PDB entry 8K35 | electron microscopy, 3.44 A resolution | chains U and V of the 24 polymer chains in the assembly

# Chain U (and V)
Name: Tail tube protein
From: Escherichia phage Lambda
Notes: chain V of this document is another copy of the same molecule, construct and numbering; everything in this record applies to it too
UniProt: P03733 (TUBE_LAMBD); residue numbers follow UniProt; this construct covers 1-246
Amino-acid sequence (246 residues; each row starts with the number of its first residue):
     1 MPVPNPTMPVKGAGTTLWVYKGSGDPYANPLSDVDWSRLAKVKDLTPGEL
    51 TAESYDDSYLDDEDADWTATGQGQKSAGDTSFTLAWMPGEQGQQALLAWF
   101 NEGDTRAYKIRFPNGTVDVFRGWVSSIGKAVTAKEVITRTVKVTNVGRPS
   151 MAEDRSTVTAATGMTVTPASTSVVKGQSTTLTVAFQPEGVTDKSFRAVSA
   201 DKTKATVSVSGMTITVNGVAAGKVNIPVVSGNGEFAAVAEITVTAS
Unresolved in the structure: 1-3, 157-246

# Chain U / chain V interface
Contacting residue pairs (68):
  P6(U) - M87(V)
  P6(U) - P88(V)
  P6(U) - G89(V)  hydrogen bond (backbone-backbone)
  T7(U) - M87(V)
  M8(U) - K41(V)
  M8(U) - M87(V)
  P9(U) - K41(V)
  P9(U) - M87(V)
  P9(U) - V136(V)  hydrophobic
  V10(U) - V136(V)
  V10(U) - I137(V)  hydrogen bond (backbone-backbone)
  K11(U) - E135(V)
  G12(U) - T132(V)  hydrogen bond (backbone-backbone)
  G12(U) - A133(V)
  G12(U) - E135(V)  hydrogen bond (backbone-backbone)
  G12(U) - I137(V)
  A13(U) - A133(V)  hydrogen bond (backbone-backbone)
  T15(U) - V131(V)
  L45(U) - V131(V)
  E49(U) - S126(V)
  E49(U) - I127(V)
  E49(U) - G128(V)
  L50(U) - F100(V)  hydrophobic
  L50(U) - S126(V)
  L50(U) - I127(V)  hydrogen bond (backbone-backbone)
  T51(U) - F100(V)
  T51(U) - S125(V)
  T51(U) - S126(V)
  A52(U) - S125(V)  hydrogen bond (backbone-backbone)
  S54(U) - W123(V)
  A65(U) - Q74(V)  hydrogen bond (backbone-side chain)
  D66(U) - Q74(V)
  D66(U) - K75(V)  hydrogen bond (backbone-backbone)
  W67(U) - L50(V)  hydrophobic
  W67(U) - Q74(V)
  W67(U) - K75(V)
  W67(U) - S76(V)
  W67(U) - G147(V)
  W67(U) - R148(V)
  W67(U) - P149(V)
  T68(U) - Q74(V)
  T68(U) - K75(V)  hydrogen bond (backbone-backbone)
  T68(U) - S76(V)
  T68(U) - G147(V)  hydrogen bond (backbone-backbone)
  A69(U) - V146(V)  hydrophobic
  T70(U) - W123(V)
  T70(U) - V146(V)
  G71(U) - W123(V)
  Q72(U) - F100(V)
  Q72(U) - G103(V)
  Q72(U) - W123(V)
  Q72(U) - V124(V)  hydrogen bond (side chain-backbone)
  K75(U) - F100(V)
  K75(U) - N101(V)
  F112(U) - W86(V)  hydrophobic
  F112(U) - K129(V)
  F112(U) - I137(V)  hydrophobic
  N114(U) - W86(V)
  N114(U) - P88(V)
  T116(U) - W86(V)
  D118(U) - K129(V)
  R148(U) - N101(V)  hydrogen bond
  A152(U) - W86(V)  hydrophobic
  E153(U) - W86(V)
  E153(U) - P88(V)
  E153(U) - L97(V)
  E153(U) - R139(V)  salt bridge
  S156(U) - Q94(V)
Interface residues without a listed pair, chain U (36 interface residues in all): P47, E53, D64, M151
Interface residues without a listed pair, chain V (37 interface residues in all): A77, A85, D104, K134, T144

# Summary
The interface between chain U and chain V involves 36 residues on one side and 37 on the other; the contacts
include 13 hydrogen bonds and 1 salt bridge. Among the polar pairs are E153(U)-R139(V), A65(U)-Q74(V) and
Q72(U)-V124(V).
Both chains are Tail tube protein (Escherichia phage Lambda). Entry 8K35 (Structure of the bacteriophage
lambda tail tip complex) was determined by electron microscopy, deposited together with 8K36, 8K37, 8K38 and
8K39.
